7JHG - chains L and H of the 7 polymer chains in the assembly; structure by electron microscopy, 3.47 A resolution.

[Chain L]
Name: Fab light chain
From: synthetic construct
Notes: antibody fragment or engineered binder
Amino-acid sequence (215 residues; each row starts with the number of its first residue):
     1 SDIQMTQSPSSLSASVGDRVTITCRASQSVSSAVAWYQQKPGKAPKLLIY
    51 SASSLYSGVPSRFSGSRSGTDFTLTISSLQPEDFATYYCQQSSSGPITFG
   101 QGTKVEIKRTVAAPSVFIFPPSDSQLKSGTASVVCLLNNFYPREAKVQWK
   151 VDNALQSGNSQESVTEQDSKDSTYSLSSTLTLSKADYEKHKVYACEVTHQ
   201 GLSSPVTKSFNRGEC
Disordered / not traced: 1-3, 215
Disulfides: C24-C89, C135-C195

[Chain H]
Name: Fab heavy chain
From: synthetic construct
Notes: antibody fragment or engineered binder
Amino-acid sequence (237 residues; each row starts with the number of its first residue):
     1 EISEVQLVESGGGLVQPGGSLRLSCAASGFNIYYYSIHWVRQAPGKGLEW
    51 VASIYPYSGSTSYADSVKGRFTISADTSKNTAYLQMNSLRAEDTAVYYCA
   101 RYYPYFISYYSKMEAMDYWGQGTLVTVSSASTKGPSVFPLAPSSKSTSGG
   151 TAALGCLVKDYFPEPVTVSWNSGALTSGVHTFPAVLQSSGLYSLSSVVTV
   201 PSSSLGTQTYICNVNHKPSNTKVDKKVEPKSCDKTHT
Disordered / not traced: 1-3, 232-237
Disulfides: C25-C99, C156-C212

[Interface between chain L and chain H]
Residue-residue contacts (68; chain L residue first):
  Q4(L) with D65(H), hydrogen bond (backbone-side chain)
  A33(L) with E114(H)
  A35(L) with A115(H), hydrophobic
  Y37(L) with A115(H); M116(H), hydrogen bond (side chain-backbone); W119(H)
  Q39(L) with Q42(H); L48(H); Y98(H), hydrogen bond
  K43(L) with Y98(H), hydrogen bond (backbone-side chain)
  A44(L) with G120(H)
  P45(L) with W119(H), hydrogen bond (backbone-side chain)
  L47(L) with A115(H), hydrophobic; M116(H); D117(H)
  Y50(L) with I107(H); S111(H); M113(H), hydrophobic; A115(H), hydrophobic
  S51(L) with K112(H)
  S54(L) with Y110(H)
  Y56(L) with M113(H), hydrophobic; D117(H); Y118(H)
  Y88(L) with Q42(H); G47(H); L48(H), hydrophobic
  S92(L) with Y102(H), hydrogen bond; E114(H), hydrogen bond (side chain-backbone)
  S93(L) with E114(H)
  P96(L) with W50(H), hydrophobic
  I97(L) with H38(H); W50(H)
  F99(L) with V40(H), hydrophobic; L48(H); E49(H); W50(H)
  F117(L) with T151(H); A153(H), hydrophobic
  F119(L) with L140(H), hydrophobic; A153(H); V197(H), hydrophobic
  P120(L) with A141(H)
  S122(L) with P139(H), hydrogen bond (side chain-backbone)
  S124(L) with F138(H); P139(H)
  Q125(L) with F138(H)
  S132(L) with L157(H); K159(H)
  V134(L) with L140(H), hydrophobic
  L136(L) with A153(H), hydrophobic; F182(H), hydrophobic; V197(H), hydrophobic
  Q161(L) with V185(H); Q187(H)
  S163(L) with F182(H); P183(H)
  V164(L) with P183(H)
  T165(L) with T181(H), hydrogen bond (side chain-backbone); P183(H)
  S175(L) with H180(H), hydrogen bond; F182(H)
  L176(L) with F182(H)
  S177(L) with F182(H); S195(H)
  T181(L) with K159(H), hydrogen bond
  F210(L) with K145(H)
  E214(L) with S231(H)
Interface residues without a listed pair, chain L (49 interface residues in all): Q90, G95, G100, Q101, S128, T130, A131, N138, N139, E162, T179
Interface residues without a listed pair, chain H (47 interface residues in all): K46, S62, Y63, L154, D160, S188, T199

[Summary]
Chain L and chain H form an interface of 49 and 47 residues respectively; the contacts include 11 hydrogen
bonds. Polar contacts include Q4(L)-D65(H), Y37(L)-M116(H) and Q39(L)-Y98(H).
Chain L is Fab light chain and chain H is Fab heavy chain, both from synthetic construct; the structure,
Cryo-EM structure of ATP-bound fully inactive AMPK in complex with Dorsomorphin (Compound C) and Fab-nanobody,
was determined by electron microscopy (same publication as 7M74, 7JIJ and 7JHH).
